1QDU - chains B and T of the 6 polymer chains in the assembly; structure by X-ray diffraction, 2.80 A resolution.

# Chain B
Molecule: Caspase-8 beta-chain
Source organism: Homo sapiens
Notes: EC 3.4.22.-
Reference sequence: Q14790 (ICE8_HUMAN); the construct lacks a stretch of the UniProt sequence and is renumbered around it, so the offset changes along the chain: 318-362 = UniProt 390-434; 363-379 = UniProt 436-452; 382-390 = UniProt 459-467; 392-401 = UniProt 468-477
Chain sequence (88 residues; row label = number of the first residue in the row; note: 2 numbers in that range are skipped by the numbering (no residue carries them; nothing is unmodelled there); a row labelled like 381A-381E holds insertion residues (381A, then the next letters in order)):
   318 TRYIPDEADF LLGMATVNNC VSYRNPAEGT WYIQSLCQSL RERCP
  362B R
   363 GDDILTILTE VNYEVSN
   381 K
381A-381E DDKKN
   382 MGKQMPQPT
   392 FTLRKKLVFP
UniProt features mapped onto this chain:
  - modified residue: Arg-341 (Microbial infection: ADP-riboxanated arginine)

# Chain T
Molecule: Phq-glu-val-asp-dichloromethylketone inhibitor
Chain sequence (5 residues; each row starts with the number of its first residue):
  4100 XEVDX
Modified residues: PHQ (benzyl chlorocarbonate) at position 4100; 0QE (chloromethane) at position 4104

# Interface between chain B and chain T
Residue-residue contacts - 13 pairs, chain B then chain T:
  Val-338(B) with Val-4102(T), hydrophobic
  Ser-339(B) with Glu-4101(T); Val-4102(T); Asp-4103(T), hydrogen bond (backbone-backbone)
  Tyr-340(B) with PHQ_4100(T); Glu-4101(T); Val-4102(T), hydrophobic
  Arg-341(B) with Glu-4101(T), salt bridge; Val-4102(T); Asp-4103(T), salt bridge
  Asn-342(B) with PHQ_4100(T)
  Pro-343(B) with Glu-4101(T)
  Trp-348(B) with PHQ_4100(T)
Also at the interface, not in a pair above, chain B (9 interface residues in all): Thr-347, Asp-381A

# In short
9 residues of chain B face 4 of chain T across their interface; the contacts include 1 hydrogen bond and 2
salt bridges. Polar pairs include Arg-341(B)/Glu-4101(T), Arg-341(B)/Asp-4103(T) and Ser-339(B)/Asp-4103(T).
Chain B is Caspase-8 beta-chain (Homo sapiens) and chain T is Phq-glu-val-asp-dichloromethylketone inhibitor;
the structure, Crystal structure of the complex of caspase-8 with the tripeptide ketone inhibitor zevd-dcbmk,
was determined by X-ray diffraction.
